PDB entry 4Y75 | X-ray diffraction, 2.80 A resolution | chains O and P of the 32 polymer chains in the assembly

== Chain O ==
Name: Proteasome subunit alpha type-2
Organism: Saccharomyces cerevisiae (strain ATCC 204508 / S288c)
Notes: EC 3.4.25.1
UniProt: P23639 (PSA2_YEAST); residues 1-250 here = UniProt positions 1-250
Amino-acid sequence (250 residues; each row starts with the number of its first residue):
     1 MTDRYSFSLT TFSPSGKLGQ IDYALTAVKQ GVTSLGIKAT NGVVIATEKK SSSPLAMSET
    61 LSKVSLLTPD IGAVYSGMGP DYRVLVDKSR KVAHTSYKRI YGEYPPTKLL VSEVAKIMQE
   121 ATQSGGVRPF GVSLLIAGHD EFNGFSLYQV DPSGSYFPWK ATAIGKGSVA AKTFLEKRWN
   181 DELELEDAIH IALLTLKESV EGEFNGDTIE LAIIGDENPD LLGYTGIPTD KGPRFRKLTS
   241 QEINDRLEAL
Curated features (UniProtKB/Swiss-Prot):
  - cross-link: Lys108 (Glycyl lysine isopeptide (Lys-Gly) (interchain with G-Cter in ubiquitin))

== Chain P ==
Name: Proteasome subunit alpha type-3
Organism: Saccharomyces cerevisiae (strain ATCC 204508 / S288c)
Notes: EC 3.4.25.1
UniProt: P23638 (PSA3_YEAST); residues 0-257 here correspond to UniProt positions 1-258 (UniProt number = residue number + 1)
Amino-acid sequence (258 residues; each row starts with the number of its first residue; numbering starts at 0):
     0 MGSRRYDSRT TIFSPEGRLY QVEYALESIS HAGTAIGIMA SDGIVLAAER KVTSTLLEQD
    60 TSTEKLYKLN DKIAVAVAGL TADAEILINT ARIHAQNYLK TYNEDIPVEI LVRRLSDIKQ
   120 GYTQHGGLRP FGVSFIYAGY DDRYGYQLYT SNPSGNYTGW KAISVGANTS AAQTLLQMDY
   180 KDDMKVDDAI ELALKTLSKT TDSSALTYDR LEFATIRKGA NDGEVYQKIF KPQEIKDILV
   240 KTGITKKDED EEADEDMK
Disordered / not traced: 0, 245-257
Curated features (UniProtKB/Swiss-Prot):
  - cross-link (Glycyl lysine isopeptide (Lys-Gly)): Lys99 (interchain with G-Cter in ubiquitin), Lys198 (interchain with G-Cter in ubiquitin), Lys230 (interchain with G-Cter in ubiquitin)

== Chain O / chain P interface ==
Residue-residue contacts - 63 pairs, chain O then chain P:
  Arg4(O) - Ser2(P)  hydrogen bond (backbone-side chain)
  Tyr5(O) - Ser2(P)
  Tyr5(O) - Tyr5(P)
  Ser6(O) - Gly125(P)
  Ser6(O) - Leu127(P)
  Phe7(O) - Ser2(P)
  Phe7(O) - Tyr5(P)
  Phe7(O) - Asp6(P)
  Phe7(O) - Gly126(P)
  Ser8(O) - Gly126(P)  hydrogen bond (backbone-backbone)
  Ser8(O) - Leu127(P)
  Ser8(O) - Arg128(P)  hydrogen bond (side chain-backbone)
  Thr10(O) - Arg128(P)
  Thr11(O) - Ser7(P)
  Thr11(O) - Thr9(P)
  Thr11(O) - Gln20(P)
  Phe12(O) - Gln20(P)
  Phe12(O) - Tyr23(P)
  Phe12(O) - Ala24(P)  hydrophobic
  Phe12(O) - Arg128(P)
  Phe12(O) - Pro129(P)
  Phe12(O) - Gly131(P)
  Ser13(O) - Tyr23(P)
  Pro14(O) - Tyr23(P)  hydrophobic
  Pro14(O) - Glu26(P)
  Ser15(O) - Glu26(P)
  Ser15(O) - His30(P)
  Gly16(O) - Tyr23(P)
  Gly16(O) - Ser27(P)  hydrogen bond (backbone-side chain)
  Leu18(O) - Leu79(P)  hydrophobic
  Lys38(O) - Glu57(P)  salt bridge
  Ser112(O) - Glu84(P)
  Lys116(O) - Ile85(P)
  Gln119(O) - Ala81(P)
  Gln119(O) - Asp82(P)  hydrogen bond
  Gln119(O) - Ile85(P)
  Gln119(O) - Arg128(P)
  Thr122(O) - Arg128(P)  hydrogen bond (backbone-side chain)
  Gln123(O) - Tyr121(P)
  Gln123(O) - Leu127(P)
  Gln123(O) - Arg128(P)  hydrogen bond (side chain-backbone)
  Gln123(O) - Pro129(P)
  Gln123(O) - Phe130(P)
  Gly125(O) - Leu127(P)
  Ser153(O) - Ala81(P)
  Gly154(O) - Ala81(P)
  Tyr156(O) - Glu84(P)  hydrogen bond
  Phe157(O) - Leu56(P)  hydrophobic
  Pro158(O) - Leu56(P)
  Pro158(O) - Glu57(P)  hydrogen bond (backbone-backbone)
  Pro158(O) - Thr60(P)
  Pro158(O) - Ser61(P)
  Trp159(O) - Ser53(P)
  Trp159(O) - Leu55(P)
  Trp159(O) - Leu56(P)
  Trp159(O) - Glu57(P)
  Lys160(O) - Thr54(P)
  Lys160(O) - Leu55(P)  hydrogen bond (backbone-backbone)
  Lys160(O) - Leu56(P)
  Lys160(O) - Glu57(P)
  Ala161(O) - Leu55(P)
  Leu175(O) - Leu55(P)  hydrophobic
  Glu176(O) - Thr54(P)
Other interface residues (no listed pair), chain O (34 interface residues in all): Ser124, Tyr148, Ser155, Trp179
Other interface residues (no listed pair), chain P (32 interface residues in all): Thr80

== In short ==
34 residues of chain O and 32 residues of chain P are in contact; the contacts include 10 hydrogen bonds and 1
salt bridge. Polar contacts include Lys38(O)-Glu57(P), Arg4(O)-Ser2(P) and Ser8(O)-Arg128(P).
Here chain O is Proteasome subunit alpha type-2 and chain P is Proteasome subunit alpha type-3, both from
Saccharomyces cerevisiae (strain ATCC 204508 / S288c). Entry 4Y75 (Yeast 20S proteasome in complex with
Ac-PAF-ep) was determined by X-ray diffraction together with 4Y69, 4Y6A, 4Y6V, 4Y6Z, 4Y70, 4Y74 and 34 further
entries from the same study.
